6NDY - chains B and G of the 6 polymer chains in the assembly; structure by electron microscopy, 3.60 A resolution.

Chain B:
Molecule: Vacuolar protein sorting-associated protein 4
Source organism: Saccharomyces cerevisiae
Reference sequence: P52917 (VPS4_YEAST); numbering as in UniProt (aligned over 101-437)
Chain sequence (337 residues; row label = number of the first residue in the row):
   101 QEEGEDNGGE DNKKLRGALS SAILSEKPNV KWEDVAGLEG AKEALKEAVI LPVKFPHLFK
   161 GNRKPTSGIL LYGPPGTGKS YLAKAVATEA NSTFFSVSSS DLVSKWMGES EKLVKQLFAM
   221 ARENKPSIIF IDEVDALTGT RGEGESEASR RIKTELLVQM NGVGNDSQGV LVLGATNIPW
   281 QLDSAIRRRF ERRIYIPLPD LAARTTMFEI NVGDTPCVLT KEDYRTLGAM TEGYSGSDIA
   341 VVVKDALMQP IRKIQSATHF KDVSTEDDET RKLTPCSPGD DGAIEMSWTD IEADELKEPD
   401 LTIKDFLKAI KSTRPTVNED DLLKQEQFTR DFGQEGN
Not modelled in the structure: 101-111, 365-368
Bound ions: Mg2+: Ser180 (together with ADP)
Residues lining bound ligands:
  - ADP / beryllium trifluoride, molecule 1: Asp134, Val135, Ala136, Leu138, Pro174, Pro175, Gly176, Thr177, Gly178, Lys179, Ser180, Tyr181, Glu233, Asn277, Met307, Gly336, Ser337, Ala340
  - ADP / beryllium trifluoride, molecule 2: Asn261, Arg288, Arg289
Curated features (UniProtKB/Swiss-Prot):
  - binding site (ATP): Gly173 to Ser180
  - mutagenesis: Lys179 (K179A: No ATP hydrolysis. Missorting of vacuolar proteins), Gln216 (Q216A: Abolishes oligomerization), Glu233 (E233Q: Defective in ATP hydrolysis. Missorting of vacuolar proteins)
From the paper describing this entry:
  - binding site for Designed Cyclic Peptide (chain G): Trp206, Met207

Chain G:
Molecule: Designed Cyclic Peptide
Chain sequence (30 residues; each row starts with the number of its first residue; note: 1 number in that range is skipped by the numbering (no residue carries it; nothing is unmodelled there); X marks 8 residues of unknown identity (built as UNK)):
     1 GGDEIVNKVL GG
    14 SSGGXXXXXX XXGGKGCK
Not modelled in the structure: 14-17, 26-31

How chain B and chain G interact:
Contacting residue pairs - 7 pairs, chain B then chain G:
  Lys205(B) with Ile5(G); Val6(G), hydrogen bond (backbone-backbone)
  Trp206(B) with Asp3(G); Ile5(G), hydrophobic; Val6(G)
  Met207(B) with Glu4(G); Val6(G), hydrophobic
Interface residues without a listed pair, chain B (7 interface residues in all): Gly244, Glu245, Ser246, Glu247
Interface residues without a listed pair, chain G (5 interface residues in all): Lys8
The authors on this interface:
  - interface residues, chain B: Trp206(B), Met207(B)

Overview:
7 residues of chain B and 5 residues of chain G are in contact, with 1 hydrogen bond. Its one hydrogen bond,
Lys205(B)-Val6(G), is backbone to backbone. Ligands of chain B: ADP / beryllium trifluoride. The paper reports
a binding site for Designed Cyclic Peptide (chain G) at Trp206(B) and Met207(B); interface residues Trp206(B)
and Met207(B).
Here chain B is Vacuolar protein sorting-associated protein 4 (Saccharomyces cerevisiae) and chain G is
Designed Cyclic Peptide. Entry 6NDY (Vps4 with Cyclic Peptide Bound in the Central Pore) was determined by
electron microscopy, deposited together with 6OO2.
